PDB entry 3IMA | X-ray diffraction, 2.03 A resolution | chains A and B

# Chain A
Protein: Papain
From: Carica papaya
Notes: EC 3.4.22.2; fragment: Papain domain
UniProtKB: P00784 (PAPA1_CARPA); residues 1-212 here correspond to UniProt positions 134-345 (UniProt number = residue number + 133)
Sequence (212 residues; numbered 1 to 212; the number before each row is that of its first residue):
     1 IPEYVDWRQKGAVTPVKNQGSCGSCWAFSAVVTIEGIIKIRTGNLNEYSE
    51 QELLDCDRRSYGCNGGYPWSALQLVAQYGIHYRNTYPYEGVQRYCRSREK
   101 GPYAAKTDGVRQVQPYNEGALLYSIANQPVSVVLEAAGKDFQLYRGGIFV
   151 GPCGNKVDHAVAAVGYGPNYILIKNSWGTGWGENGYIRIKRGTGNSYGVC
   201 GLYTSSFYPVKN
Modified positions: C25 (cysteinesulfonic acid; OCS)
Swiss-Prot annotation at these positions:
  - active site: C25, H159, N175
  - binding site (E64): C25
  - binding site (leupeptin): C25
Cystine bridges: C22-C63, C56-C95, C153-C200
What the authors report for this chain:
  - post-translational modification sites: C25

# Chain B
Protein: Cysteine proteinase inhibitor
From: Colocasia esculenta
Notes: fragment: N-terminal domain
UniProtKB: Q8L5J8 (Q8L5J8_COLES); residues 2-92 here = UniProt positions 2-92
Sequence (91 residues; row label = number of the first residue in the row):
     2 ALMGGIVDVEGAQNSAEVEELARFAVDEHNKKENALLQFSRLVKAKQQVV
    52 SGIMHHLTVEVIEGGKKKVYEAKVWVQAWLNSKKLHEFSPI
Unresolved in the structure: 10-15, 92
What the authors report for this chain:
  - conformationally variable residues (order/disorder transition): V10 to N15

# How chain A and chain B interact
Pairs across the interface (54):
  N18(A) - S52(B)  hydrogen bond
  Q19(A) - V51(B)
  Q19(A) - S52(B)
  G20(A) - V51(B)
  G20(A) - S52(B)  hydrogen bond (backbone-backbone)
  G20(A) - W76(B)
  S21(A) - V51(B)
  S21(A) - M55(B)
  S21(A) - W76(B)
  S21(A) - H87(B)
  C22(A) - V51(B)
  G23(A) - G5(B)
  G23(A) - Q49(B)
  G23(A) - V51(B)
  C25(A) - M4(B)
  C25(A) - G5(B)
  W26(A) - M4(B)
  Y61(A) - L3(B)  hydrophobic
  C63(A) - Q49(B)  hydrogen bond (backbone-side chain)
  N64(A) - G5(B)
  N64(A) - G6(B)
  N64(A) - I7(B)
  N64(A) - Q49(B)
  G65(A) - L3(B)
  G65(A) - M4(B)
  G65(A) - G5(B)
  G65(A) - G6(B)
  G66(A) - L3(B)
  G66(A) - M4(B)  hydrogen bond (backbone-backbone)
  Y67(A) - A2(B)
  Y67(A) - L3(B)
  V133(A) - M4(B)  hydrophobic
  A137(A) - Q48(B)
  A137(A) - V50(B)
  A137(A) - I54(B)
  K139(A) - E18(B)  salt bridge
  Q142(A) - G53(B)
  Q142(A) - I54(B)
  Q142(A) - W80(B)
  L143(A) - A79(B)  hydrophobic
  L143(A) - W80(B)
  V157(A) - M4(B)
  D158(A) - M4(B)
  D158(A) - G5(B)  hydrogen bond (backbone-backbone)
  D158(A) - V50(B)
  H159(A) - M4(B)
  H159(A) - V50(B)
  W177(A) - V50(B)  hydrophobic
  W177(A) - V51(B)  hydrogen bond (side chain-backbone)
  W177(A) - S52(B)
  W177(A) - G53(B)
  W177(A) - W80(B)  hydrophobic
  G180(A) - W80(B)
  W181(A) - W80(B)
Other interface residues (no listed pair), chain A (29 interface residues in all): P68, A136, A160, S176
Other interface residues (no listed pair), chain B (20 interface residues in all): V77
The authors on this interface:
  - pairs named by the authors: N18(A)-S52(B), G20(A)-S52(B), C63(A)-Q49(B), G66(A)-M4(B), K139(A)-E18(B) (salt bridge), D158(A)-G5(B), H159(A)-M4(B), W177(A)-V51(B), W177(A)-W80(B) (water-mediated contact), G5(B)-C25(A)

# Overview
29 residues of chain A face 20 of chain B across their interface; the contacts include 6 hydrogen bonds and 1
salt bridge. Polar contacts include K139(A)-E18(B), N18(A)-S52(B) and C63(A)-Q49(B). The paper describes
contacts between N18(A) and S52(B), G20(A) and S52(B) and C63(A) and Q49(B) among others; a salt bridge
between K139(A) and E18(B); a water-mediated contact between W177(A) and W80(B). The paper reports a
modification site at C25(A); conformational variability at V10(B).
Here chain A is Papain (Carica papaya) and chain B is Cysteine proteinase inhibitor (Colocasia esculenta).
Entry 3IMA (Complex structure of tarocystatin and papain) was determined by X-ray diffraction (same
publication as 3LFY).
